PDB entry 9FY9 | electron microscopy, 3.30 A resolution | chains G and H of the 5 polymer chains in the assembly

== Chain G ==
Name: Protein FimG
Source organism: Escherichia coli
UniProtKB: P08190 (FIMG_ECOLI); residues 1-144 here correspond to UniProt positions 24-167 (UniProt number = residue number + 23)
Chain sequence (144 residues; each row starts with the number of its first residue):
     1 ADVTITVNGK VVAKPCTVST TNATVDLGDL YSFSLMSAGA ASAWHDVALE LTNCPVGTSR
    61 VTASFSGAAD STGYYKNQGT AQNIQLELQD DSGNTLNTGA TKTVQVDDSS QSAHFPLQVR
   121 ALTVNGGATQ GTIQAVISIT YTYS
Disulfide bonds: Cys16-Cys54
UniProt features mapped onto this chain:
  - site: Tyr143 (Required for stability and transport)

== Chain H ==
Name: Type 1 fimbrin D-mannose specific adhesin
Source organism: Escherichia coli
UniProtKB: P08191 (FIMH_ECOLI); residues 1-279 here correspond to UniProt positions 22-300 (UniProt number = residue number + 21)
Chain sequence (279 residues; each row starts with the number of its first residue):
     1 FACKTANGTA IPIGGGSANV YVNLAPVVNV GQNLVVDLST QIFCHNDYPE TITDYVTLQR
    61 GSAYGGVLSN FSGTVKYSGS SYPFPTTSET PRVVYNSRTD KPWPVALYLT PVSSAGGVAI
   121 KAGSLIAVLI LRQTNNYNSD DFQFVWNIYA NNDVVVPTGG CDVSARDVTV TLPDYPGSVP
   181 IPLTVYCAKS QNLGYYLSGT TADAGNSIFT NTASFSPAQG VGVQLTRNGT IIPANNTVSL
   241 GAVGTSAVSL GLTANYARTG GQVTAGNVQS IIGVTFVYQ
Disulfide bonds: Cys3-Cys44, Cys161-Cys187

== Interface between chain G and chain H ==
Contacting residue pairs - 68 pairs, chain G then chain H:
  Ala1(G) - Gly273(H)
  Ala1(G) - Val274(H)
  Ala1(G) - Thr275(H)
  Asp2(G) - Ala115(H)
  Asp2(G) - Gly116(H)
  Asp2(G) - Arg166(H)  salt bridge
  Asp2(G) - Val274(H)  hydrogen bond (backbone-backbone)
  Asp2(G) - Thr275(H)
  Asp2(G) - Phe276(H)
  Val3(G) - Val163(H)  hydrophobic
  Val3(G) - Ala165(H)
  Val3(G) - Arg166(H)
  Val3(G) - Leu183(H)  hydrophobic
  Val3(G) - Ile272(H)
  Val3(G) - Gly273(H)
  Val3(G) - Val274(H)  hydrogen bond (backbone-backbone)
  Thr4(G) - Arg166(H)  hydrogen bond (backbone-backbone)
  Thr4(G) - Asp167(H)
  Thr4(G) - Val168(H)  hydrogen bond (backbone-backbone)
  Thr4(G) - Ile271(H)
  Thr4(G) - Ile272(H)
  Ile5(G) - Val168(H)
  Ile5(G) - Ile181(H)  hydrophobic
  Ile5(G) - Ser270(H)
  Ile5(G) - Ile271(H)
  Ile5(G) - Ile272(H)  hydrogen bond (backbone-backbone)
  Thr6(G) - Val168(H)  hydrogen bond (backbone-backbone)
  Thr6(G) - Thr169(H)
  Thr6(G) - Val170(H)  hydrogen bond (backbone-backbone)
  Thr6(G) - Gln269(H)
  Thr6(G) - Ser270(H)
  Val7(G) - Val170(H)
  Val7(G) - Leu172(H)  hydrophobic
  Val7(G) - Val223(H)  hydrophobic
  Val7(G) - Ala254(H)  hydrophobic
  Val7(G) - Val268(H)
  Val7(G) - Gln269(H)
  Val7(G) - Ser270(H)  hydrogen bond (backbone-backbone)
  Val7(G) - Ile272(H)  hydrophobic
  Asn8(G) - Thr169(H)
  Asn8(G) - Val170(H)  hydrogen bond (backbone-backbone)
  Asn8(G) - Thr171(H)
  Asn8(G) - Leu172(H)  hydrogen bond (backbone-backbone)
  Asn8(G) - Val268(H)
  Asn8(G) - Gln269(H)
  Gly9(G) - Tyr256(H)
  Gly9(G) - Asn267(H)
  Gly9(G) - Val268(H)  hydrogen bond (backbone-backbone)
  Lys10(G) - Asp174(H)
  Lys10(G) - Tyr175(H)  hydrogen bond (backbone-backbone)
  Lys10(G) - Tyr256(H)  hydrogen bond (backbone-side chain)
  Lys10(G) - Gly266(H)
  Lys10(G) - Asn267(H)
  Val11(G) - Tyr175(H)  hydrophobic
  Val11(G) - Val221(H)  hydrophobic
  Val11(G) - Val263(H)  hydrophobic
  Val11(G) - Ala265(H)
  Val11(G) - Gly266(H)  hydrogen bond (backbone-backbone)
  Val12(G) - Asp174(H)
  Val56(G) - Tyr175(H)  hydrophobic
  Val56(G) - Arg258(H)
  Gly57(G) - Val263(H)
  Gly57(G) - Ala265(H)
  Ser59(G) - Thr264(H)
  Val106(G) - Gln262(H)  hydrogen bond (backbone-side chain)
  Asp108(G) - Arg258(H)  salt bridge
  Asp108(G) - Gln262(H)
  Ser144(G) - Ala265(H)
Also at the interface, not in a pair above, chain G (21 interface residues in all): Ala13, Thr58, Asp107
Also at the interface, not in a pair above, chain H (40 interface residues in all): Pro173, Ala218, Leu225, Leu252, Gly261

== Overview ==
Chain G and chain H form an interface of 21 and 40 residues respectively; the contacts include 15 hydrogen
bonds and 2 salt bridges. Polar pairs include Asp2(G)-Arg166(H), Asp108(G)-Arg258(H) and Lys10(G)-Tyr256(H).
Chain G is Protein FimG and chain H is Type 1 fimbrin D-mannose specific adhesin, both from Escherichia coli;
the structure, Cryo-EM structure of the type 1 chaperone-usher pilus FimD-tip complex (FimDHGFC) - Conformer
1, was determined by electron microscopy (same publication as 9FW9, 9FWB, 9FX0, 9FX8, 9FXB and 9FXS).
